Entry 3SLP (X-ray diffraction, 2.30 A resolution); this record covers chains B and D of the 5 polymer chains in the assembly.

[Chain B]
Molecule: Exonuclease
Source organism: Enterobacteria phage lambda
Notes: EC 3.1.11.3
Reference sequence: P03697 (EXO_LAMBD); numbering as in UniProt (aligned over 1-226)
Chain sequence (229 residues; numbered -2 to 226; the number before each row is that of its first residue; numbers below 1 keep their minus sign (Gly-2 is residue -2)):
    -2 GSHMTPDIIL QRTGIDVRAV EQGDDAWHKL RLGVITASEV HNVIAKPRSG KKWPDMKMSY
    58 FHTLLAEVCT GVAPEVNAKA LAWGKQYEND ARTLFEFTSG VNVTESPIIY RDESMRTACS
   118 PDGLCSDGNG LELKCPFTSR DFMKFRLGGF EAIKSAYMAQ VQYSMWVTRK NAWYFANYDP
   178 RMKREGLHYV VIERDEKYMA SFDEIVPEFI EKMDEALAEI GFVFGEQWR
Not modelled in the structure: -2 to 0
Construct notes: expression tag (-2 to 0)
Bound ions: Ca2+: Asp119, Glu129, Leu130
What the authors report for this chain:
  - catalytic residues: Lys131 (proposed by the authors, not directly observed)
  - mutagenesis - W24A, K49A, M53A, K76A, L78A, E85A: decreased catalytic activity
  - mutagenesis - R28A, R45A, D119A, K131A, R137A: abolished catalytic activity

[Chain D]
Molecule: 12-nt DNA strand
Sequence (12 nucleotides; numbered 1 to 12; the number before each row is that of its first residue):
     1 GCGACTAGTC GC

[Interface between chain B and chain D]
Residue-residue contacts (9):
  Pro51(B) with DT9(D), phosphate contact
  Asp52(B) with DT9(D), phosphate contact; DC10(D), phosphate contact
  Met53(B) with DG8(D), sugar contact; DT9(D), hydrogen bond to the phosphate
  Ser56(B) with DC10(D), hydrogen bond to the phosphate
  Val73(B) with DC12(D), base contact
  Asn74(B) with DC12(D), sugar contact
  Ala75(B) with DC12(D), base contact
Also at the interface, not in a pair above, chain B (8 interface residues in all): Arg45

[Summary]
Chain B and chain D form an interface of 8 and 4 residues respectively, with 2 hydrogen bonds. Polar pairs
include Met53(B)-DT9(D) and Ser56(B)-DC10(D). The paper reports the catalytic residue Lys131(B); W24A, K49A
and M53A of chain B, among others, reduce catalytic activity; 11 substitutions were tested in all.
Here chain B is Exonuclease (Enterobacteria phage lambda) and chain D is a 12-nt DNA strand. Entry 3SLP
(Crystal Structure of Lambda Exonuclease in Complex with a 12 BP Symmetric DNA Duplex) was determined by X-ray
diffraction together with 3SM4 from the same study.
